Entry 5ZWN (electron microscopy, 3.40 A resolution); this record covers chains P and Y of the 20 polymer chains in the assembly.

[Chain P]
Molecule: U1 snRNA
Source organism: Saccharomyces cerevisiae S288c
Sequence (568 nucleotides; each row starts with the number of its first residue):
     1 AUACUUACCUUAAGAUAUCAGAGGAGAUCAAGAAGUCCUACUGAUCAAAC
    51 AUGCGCUUCCAAUAGUAGAAGGACGUUAAGCAUUUAUCAUUGAACUAUAA
   101 UUGUUCAUUGAAGUCAUUGAUGCAAACUCCUUGGUCACACACACAUACGG
   151 CGCGGAAGGCGUGUUUGCUGACGUUUCCAUUCCCUUGUUUCAAUCAUUGG
   201 UUAAUCCCUUGAUUCCUUUGGGGAUUUUUGGGUUAAACUGAUUUUUGGGG
   251 CCCUUUGUUUCUUCUGCCUGGAGAAGUUUGACACCAAAUUCAAAUUGGUG
   301 UUAGGGGAGCUGGGGCCUUUCAAAAGAGAGCUUUGUAGAGGCAUUCUUUU
   351 UGACUACUUUUCUCUAGCGUGCCAUUUUAGUUUUUGACGGCAGAUUCGAA
   401 UGAACUUAAGUUUAUGAUGAAGGUAUGGCUGUUGAGAUUAUUUGGUCGGG
   451 AUUGUAGUUUGAAGAUGUGCUCUUUUGAGCAGUCUCAACUUUGCUCGUUC
   501 CCGUUAUGGGAAAAAUUUUGGAAGGUCUUGGUAGGAACGGGUGGAUCUUA
   551 UAAUUUUUGAUUUAUUUU
Unresolved in the structure: 26-32, 98-102, 145-148, 210-227, 328-329, 363-366, 389-392, 407-408, 422-430, 448-449, 469-480, 497-512, 566-568

[Chain Y]
Name: Protein LUC7
Source organism: Saccharomyces cerevisiae S288c
UniProtKB: Q07508 (LUC7_YEAST); residues 1-261 here = UniProt positions 1-261
Chain sequence (261 residues; numbered 1 to 261; the number before each row is that of its first residue):
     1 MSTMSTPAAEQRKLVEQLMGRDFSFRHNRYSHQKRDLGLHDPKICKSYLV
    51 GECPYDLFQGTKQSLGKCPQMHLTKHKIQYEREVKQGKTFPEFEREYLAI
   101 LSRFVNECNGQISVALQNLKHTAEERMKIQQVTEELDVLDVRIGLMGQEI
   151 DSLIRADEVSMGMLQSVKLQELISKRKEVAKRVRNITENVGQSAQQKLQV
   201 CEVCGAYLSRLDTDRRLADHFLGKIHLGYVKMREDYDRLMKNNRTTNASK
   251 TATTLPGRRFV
Unresolved in the structure: 1-3, 21-41, 147-167, 242-261
Swiss-Prot annotation at these positions:
  - modified residue: Ser2 (N-acetylserine)
Bound ions: Zn2+ site 1: Cys45, Cys53, Cys68; Zn2+ site 2: His72, Cys201, Cys204, His220, His226

[Chain P / chain Y interface]
Contacting residue pairs - 14 pairs, chain P then chain Y:
  U5(P) with Tyr207(Y), sugar contact
  U6(P) with Ala206(Y), phosphate contact; Tyr207(Y), phosphate contact; Arg216(Y), base contact; His220(Y), phosphate contact
  A7(P) with Asp219(Y), sugar contact; His220(Y), phosphate contact; Gly223(Y), phosphate contact
  C8(P) with Gly223(Y), phosphate contact; Lys224(Y), phosphate contact
  A550(P) with Ser5(Y), base contact
  U551(P) with Ser5(Y), base contact; Thr6(Y), base contact
  A553(P) with Ala8(Y), sugar contact
Other interface residues (no listed pair), chain P (9 interface residues in all): C9, U554
Other interface residues (no listed pair), chain Y (14 interface residues in all): Pro7, Thr61, Leu198, Ile225

[In short]
The interface between chain P and chain Y involves 9 residues on one side and 14 on the other. Cys45(Y),
Cys53(Y) and Cys68(Y) coordinate Zn2+ site 1. The Zn2+ site 2 is built by His72(Y), Cys201(Y), Cys204(Y),
His220(Y) and His226(Y).
Here chain P is U1 snRNA and chain Y is Protein LUC7, both from Saccharomyces cerevisiae S288c. Entry 5ZWN
(Cryo-EM structure of the yeast pre-B complex at an average resolution of 3.3 angstrom (Part II ...) was
determined by electron microscopy, deposited together with 5ZWM and 5ZWO.
